8J6P - chains B and G of the 5 polymer chains in the assembly; structure by electron microscopy, 2.55 A resolution.

# Chain B
Protein: Guanine nucleotide-binding protein G(I)/G(S)/G(T) subunit beta-1
From: Homo sapiens
Reference sequence: P62873 (GBB1_HUMAN); numbering as in UniProt (aligned over 2-340)
Chain sequence (339 residues; numbered 2 to 340; the number before each row is that of its first residue):
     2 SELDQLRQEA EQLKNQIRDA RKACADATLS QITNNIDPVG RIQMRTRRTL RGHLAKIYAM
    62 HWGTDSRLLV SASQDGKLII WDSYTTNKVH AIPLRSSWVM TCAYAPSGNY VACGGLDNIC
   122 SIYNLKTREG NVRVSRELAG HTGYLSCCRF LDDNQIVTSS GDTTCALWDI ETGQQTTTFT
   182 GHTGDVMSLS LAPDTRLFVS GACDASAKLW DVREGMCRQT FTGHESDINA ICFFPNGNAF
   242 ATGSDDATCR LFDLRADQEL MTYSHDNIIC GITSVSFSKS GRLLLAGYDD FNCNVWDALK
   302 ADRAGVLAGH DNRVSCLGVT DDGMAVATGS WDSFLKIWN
UniProt features mapped onto this chain:
  - modified residue: Ser2 (N-acetylserine), His266 (Phosphohistidine)
  - natural variant: Leu30 (L30F: In MRD42; uncertain significance), Arg52 (R52G: In MRD42), Gly64 (G64V: In MRD42), Asp76 (D76E: In MRD42; D76G: In MRD42), Gly77 (G77S: In MRD42), Lys78 (K78R: In MRD42), Ile80 (I80N: In MRD42; I80T: In MRD42), His91 (H91R: In MRD42; uncertain significance), Ala92 (A92T: In MRD42), Pro94 (P94S: In MRD42), Leu95 (L95P: In MRD42), Arg96 (R96L: In MRD42), 5 further natural variant entries in UniProt

# Chain G
Protein: Guanine nucleotide-binding protein G(I)/G(S)/G(O) subunit gamma-2
From: Homo sapiens
Reference sequence: P59768 (GBG2_HUMAN); residue numbers follow UniProt; this construct covers 5-62
Chain sequence (58 residues; each row starts with the number of its first residue):
     5 NTASIAQARK LVEQLKMEAN IDRIKVSKAA ADLMAYCEAH AKEDPLLTPV PASENPFR

# Interface between chain B and chain G
Residue-residue contacts (102; chain B residue first):
  Leu4(B) - Ser8(G)
  Leu4(B) - Ile9(G)  hydrophobic
  Leu7(B) - Ala12(G)  hydrophobic
  Leu7(B) - Arg13(G)
  Leu7(B) - Val16(G)
  Arg8(B) - Ala12(G)
  Arg8(B) - Leu15(G)
  Glu10(B) - Val16(G)
  Ala11(B) - Val16(G)  hydrophobic
  Ala11(B) - Leu19(G)
  Leu14(B) - Val16(G)
  Leu14(B) - Leu19(G)  hydrophobic
  Leu14(B) - Lys20(G)
  Lys15(B) - Leu19(G)
  Gln17(B) - Ala23(G)
  Ile18(B) - Leu19(G)
  Ile18(B) - Glu22(G)
  Ile18(B) - Ala23(G)  hydrophobic
  Ala21(B) - Arg27(G)
  Arg22(B) - Glu22(G)  salt bridge
  Cys25(B) - Arg27(G)
  Cys25(B) - Ile28(G)  hydrogen bond (side chain-backbone)
  Cys25(B) - Lys29(G)
  Cys25(B) - Val30(G)
  Ala26(B) - Val30(G)  hydrophobic
  Asp27(B) - Lys29(G)
  Asp27(B) - Val30(G)
  Asp27(B) - Ser31(G)  hydrogen bond
  Ala28(B) - Val30(G)
  Ala28(B) - Ser31(G)
  Leu30(B) - Ala34(G)  hydrophobic
  Ile33(B) - Ser31(G)
  Ile33(B) - Ala34(G)  hydrophobic
  Val40(B) - Leu51(G)  hydrophobic
  Ile43(B) - Leu51(G)
  Met45(B) - Leu50(G)  hydrophobic
  Arg48(B) - Asn59(G)
  Arg48(B) - Phe61(G)
  Arg49(B) - Pro60(G)  hydrogen bond (side chain-backbone)
  Arg49(B) - Phe61(G)  hydrogen bond (side chain-backbone)
  Ser84(B) - Phe61(G)
  Tyr85(B) - Pro60(G)
  Tyr85(B) - Phe61(G)  hydrophobic
  Met217(B) - Gln18(G)
  Met217(B) - Met21(G)  hydrophobic
  Cys218(B) - Gln18(G)  hydrogen bond (backbone-side chain)
  Cys218(B) - Met21(G)
  Arg219(B) - Gln18(G)
  Arg219(B) - Met21(G)
  Arg219(B) - Glu22(G)
  Arg219(B) - Ile25(G)
  Gln220(B) - Glu22(G)
  Gln220(B) - Ile25(G)
  Thr221(B) - Glu22(G)
  Phe235(B) - Tyr40(G)  hydrophobic
  Phe235(B) - Cys41(G)  hydrophobic
  Pro236(B) - Tyr40(G)
  Asn237(B) - Tyr40(G)
  Ala240(B) - Leu37(G)  hydrophobic
  Leu252(B) - Leu37(G)  hydrophobic
  Asp254(B) - Ala33(G)
  Asp254(B) - Leu37(G)
  Arg256(B) - Asp26(G)
  Arg256(B) - Arg27(G)
  Arg256(B) - Ile28(G)
  Arg256(B) - Asp36(G)  salt bridge
  Ala257(B) - Arg27(G)
  Ala257(B) - Ile28(G)
  Asp258(B) - Glu22(G)
  Asp258(B) - Arg27(G)  salt bridge
  Gln259(B) - Val30(G)
  Leu261(B) - Val30(G)  hydrophobic
  Ser279(B) - Asp48(G)  hydrogen bond
  Lys280(B) - Glu47(G)
  Lys280(B) - Asp48(G)
  Ser281(B) - Tyr40(G)
  Ser281(B) - Cys41(G)
  Ser281(B) - His44(G)
  Ser281(B) - Asp48(G)  hydrogen bond
  Ser281(B) - Leu51(G)
  Gly282(B) - Cys41(G)
  Arg283(B) - Cys41(G)
  Arg283(B) - Glu42(G)  salt bridge
  Arg283(B) - Leu51(G)
  Leu284(B) - Leu50(G)
  Leu284(B) - Leu51(G)  hydrophobic
  Leu300(B) - Cys41(G)  hydrophobic
  Val320(B) - Leu50(G)  hydrophobic
  Asp323(B) - Pro49(G)
  Gly324(B) - Pro49(G)
  Gly324(B) - Leu50(G)
  Met325(B) - Pro49(G)  hydrophobic
  Met325(B) - Leu50(G)
  Met325(B) - Val54(G)  hydrophobic
  Met325(B) - Glu58(G)
  Met325(B) - Asn59(G)
  Met325(B) - Pro60(G)
  Ala326(B) - Phe61(G)  hydrophobic
  Val327(B) - Leu50(G)  hydrophobic
  Ile338(B) - Phe61(G)  hydrophobic
  Asn340(B) - Asn59(G)
  Asn340(B) - Phe61(G)
Other interface residues (no listed pair), chain B (60 interface residues in all): Ile37, Trp63, Ser67, Leu286, Trp339
Other interface residues (no listed pair), chain G (41 interface residues in all): Asn24, Met38, Ala45, Arg62

# In short
60 residues of chain B face 41 of chain G across their interface, with 7 hydrogen bonds and 4 salt bridges.
Among the polar pairs are Arg22(B)-Glu22(G), Arg256(B)-Asp36(G) and Asp258(B)-Arg27(G).
Chain B is Guanine nucleotide-binding protein G(I)/G(S)/G(T) subunit beta-1 and chain G is Guanine
nucleotide-binding protein G(I)/G(S)/G(O) subunit gamma-2, both from Homo sapiens; the structure, Cryo-EM
structure of the MK-6892-bound human HCAR2-Gi1 complex, was determined by electron microscopy together with
8J6Q and 8J6R from the same study.
